1QCG - chain A; structure by X-ray diffraction, 2.10 A resolution.

[Chain A]
Protein: Pokeweed antiviral protein
From: Phytolacca americana
Reference sequence: P10297 (RIP1_PHYAM); residues 1-262 here correspond to UniProt positions 2-263 (UniProt number = residue number + 1)
Amino-acid sequence (262 residues; numbered 1 to 262; the number before each row is that of its first residue):
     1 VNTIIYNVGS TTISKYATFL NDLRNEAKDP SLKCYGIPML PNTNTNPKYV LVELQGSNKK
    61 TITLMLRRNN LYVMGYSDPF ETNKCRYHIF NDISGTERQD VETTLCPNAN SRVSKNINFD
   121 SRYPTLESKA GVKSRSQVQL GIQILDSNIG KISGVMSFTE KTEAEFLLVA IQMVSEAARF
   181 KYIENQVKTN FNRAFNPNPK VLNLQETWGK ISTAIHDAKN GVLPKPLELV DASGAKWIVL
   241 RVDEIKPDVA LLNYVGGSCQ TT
Disulfides: Cys-34/Cys-259, Cys-85/Cys-106

[In short]
Chain A is Pokeweed antiviral protein (Phytolacca americana); the structure, Low temperature structure of
pokeweed antiviral protein, was determined by X-ray diffraction together with 1QCI and 1QCJ from the same
study.
